Entry 134L (X-ray diffraction, 1.77 A resolution); this record covers chain A.

== Chain A ==
Molecule: Human lysozyme
Source organism: Homo sapiens
Notes: EC 3.2.1.17
UniProtKB: P61626 (LYSC_HUMAN); residues 1-130 here correspond to UniProt positions 19-148 (UniProt number = residue number + 18)
Sequence (130 residues; row label = number of the first residue in the row):
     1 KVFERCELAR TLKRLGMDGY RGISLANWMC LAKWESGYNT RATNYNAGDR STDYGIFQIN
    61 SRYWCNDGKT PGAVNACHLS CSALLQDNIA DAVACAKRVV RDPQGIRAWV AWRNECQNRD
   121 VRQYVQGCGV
Disulfides: C6-C128, C30-C116, C65-C81, C77-C95
Construct notes: conflict E115 (Arg133 in P61626)

== Overview ==
Chain A is Human lysozyme (Homo sapiens); the structure, Role of arg 115 in the catalytic action of human
lysozyme. X-ray structure of his 115 ..., was determined by X-ray diffraction (same publication as 133L).
